Entry 1I48 (X-ray diffraction, 3.25 A resolution); this record covers chains B and D of the 4 polymer chains in the assembly.

# Chain B (and D)
Name: Cystathionine gamma-synthase
From: Nicotiana tabacum
Notes: EC 4.2.99.9; chain D of this document is another copy of the same molecule, construct and numbering; everything in this record applies to it too
UniProtKB: Q9ZPL5 (Q9ZPL5_TOBAC); residue numbers follow UniProt; this construct covers 1-445
Amino-acid sequence (445 residues; numbered 1 to 445; the number before each row is that of its first residue):
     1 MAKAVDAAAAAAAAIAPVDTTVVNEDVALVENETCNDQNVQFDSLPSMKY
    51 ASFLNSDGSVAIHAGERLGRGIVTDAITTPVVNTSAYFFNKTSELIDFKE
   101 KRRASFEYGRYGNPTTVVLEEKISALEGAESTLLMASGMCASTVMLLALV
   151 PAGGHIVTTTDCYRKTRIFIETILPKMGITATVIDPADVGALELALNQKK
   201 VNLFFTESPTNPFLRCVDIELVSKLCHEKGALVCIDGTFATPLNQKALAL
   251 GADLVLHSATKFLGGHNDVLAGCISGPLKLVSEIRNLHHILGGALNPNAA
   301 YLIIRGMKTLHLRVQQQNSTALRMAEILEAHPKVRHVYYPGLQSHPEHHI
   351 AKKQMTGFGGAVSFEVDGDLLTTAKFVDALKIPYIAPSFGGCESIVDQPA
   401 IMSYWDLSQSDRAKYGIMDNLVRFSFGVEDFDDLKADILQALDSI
Disordered / not traced: 1-49
Covalent attachments: pyridoxal phosphate (PLP) linked to Lys-261
Ligand contacts:
  - CTCPO (CCO; carboxymethylthio-3-(3-chlorophenyl)-1,2,4-oxadiazol): Tyr-163, Arg-164, Asn-211, Phe-239, Ala-361, Ala-386, Pro-387, Ser-388, Phe-389, Ile-395, Val-396, Asp-397, Ser-403, Tyr-404, Arg-423, Phe-424, Ser-425
  - pyridoxal phosphate (PLP): Ser-137, Gly-138, Met-139, Tyr-163, Glu-207, Asp-236, Thr-238, Phe-239, Ser-258, Thr-260, Ala-271, Phe-389

# How chain B and chain D interact
Contacting residue pairs (107):
  Asn-83(B) / Asn-267(D)
  Asn-83(B) / Asp-268(D)
  Thr-84(B) / Asn-267(D)
  Thr-84(B) / Asp-268(D)
  Ser-85(B) / Asn-267(D)  hydrogen bond (backbone-backbone)
  Ser-85(B) / Asp-268(D)
  Ser-85(B) / Val-269(D)
  Ser-85(B) / Leu-270(D)
  Ser-85(B) / Ser-388(D)  hydrogen bond
  Ala-86(B) / Ser-388(D)
  Tyr-87(B) / Ala-386(D)
  Tyr-87(B) / Pro-387(D)
  Phe-88(B) / Tyr-384(D)  hydrophobic
  Phe-88(B) / Ile-385(D)
  Phe-88(B) / Ala-386(D)  hydrophobic
  Phe-89(B) / Ile-385(D)  hydrogen bond (backbone-backbone)
  Phe-89(B) / Met-402(D)  hydrophobic
  Asn-90(B) / Ile-385(D)
  Lys-91(B) / Asp-378(D)
  Lys-91(B) / Ile-385(D)
  Thr-92(B) / Ala-374(D)
  Thr-92(B) / Val-377(D)
  Thr-92(B) / Asp-378(D)  hydrogen bond
  Thr-92(B) / Gln-398(D)
  Thr-92(B) / Ile-401(D)
  Leu-95(B) / Ile-401(D)  hydrophobic
  Leu-95(B) / Met-402(D)  hydrophobic
  Ile-96(B) / Ile-401(D)  hydrophobic
  Lys-99(B) / Ile-401(D)
  Lys-99(B) / Met-402(D)
  Lys-99(B) / Trp-405(D)
  Glu-100(B) / Trp-405(D)  hydrogen bond
  Glu-107(B) / Pro-387(D)
  Glu-107(B) / Met-402(D)
  Tyr-108(B) / Thr-260(D)
  Tyr-108(B) / Lys-261(D)
  Tyr-108(B) / Pro-387(D)  hydrophobic
  Tyr-108(B) / Ser-388(D)
  Gly-109(B) / Leu-270(D)
  Arg-110(B) / Ser-137(D)
  Arg-110(B) / Met-139(D)
  Arg-110(B) / Tyr-163(D)
  Arg-110(B) / Leu-270(D)
  Tyr-111(B) / Lys-165(D)  hydrogen bond
  Ala-136(B) / Ala-294(D)
  Ser-137(B) / Gly-292(D)  hydrogen bond (side chain-backbone)
  Met-139(B) / Arg-110(D)
  Met-139(B) / Ile-290(D)
  Met-139(B) / Leu-291(D)
  Cys-140(B) / Leu-291(D)  hydrogen bond (backbone-backbone)
  Cys-140(B) / Gly-292(D)
  Thr-143(B) / Leu-291(D)
  Leu-147(B) / Lys-176(D)  hydrogen bond (backbone-side chain)
  Tyr-163(B) / Arg-110(D)
  Lys-165(B) / Tyr-111(D)  hydrogen bond
  Phe-169(B) / Ile-290(D)  hydrophobic
  Phe-169(B) / Leu-291(D)  hydrophobic
  Lys-176(B) / Leu-147(D)
  Lys-176(B) / Met-177(D)
  Met-177(B) / Lys-176(D)
  Thr-260(B) / Tyr-108(D)
  Lys-261(B) / Tyr-108(D)
  Asn-267(B) / Asn-83(D)
  Asn-267(B) / Thr-84(D)
  Asn-267(B) / Ser-85(D)  hydrogen bond (backbone-backbone)
  Asp-268(B) / Asn-83(D)
  Asp-268(B) / Thr-84(D)
  Asp-268(B) / Ser-85(D)
  Val-269(B) / Ser-85(D)
  Leu-270(B) / Ser-85(D)
  Leu-270(B) / Gly-109(D)
  Leu-270(B) / Arg-110(D)
  Ile-290(B) / Met-139(D)
  Ile-290(B) / Thr-143(D)
  Ile-290(B) / Phe-169(D)  hydrophobic
  Leu-291(B) / Met-139(D)
  Leu-291(B) / Cys-140(D)  hydrogen bond (backbone-backbone)
  Leu-291(B) / Thr-143(D)
  Leu-291(B) / Phe-169(D)  hydrophobic
  Gly-292(B) / Ser-137(D)  hydrogen bond (backbone-side chain)
  Gly-292(B) / Cys-140(D)
  Ala-294(B) / Ala-136(D)
  Asn-296(B) / Ala-299(D)
  Ala-299(B) / Asn-296(D)
  Ala-374(B) / Thr-92(D)
  Val-377(B) / Thr-92(D)
  Asp-378(B) / Lys-91(D)
  Asp-378(B) / Thr-92(D)  hydrogen bond
  Tyr-384(B) / Phe-88(D)  hydrophobic
  Ile-385(B) / Phe-88(D)
  Ile-385(B) / Phe-89(D)  hydrogen bond (backbone-backbone)
  Ala-386(B) / Tyr-87(D)
  Ala-386(B) / Phe-88(D)  hydrophobic
  Pro-387(B) / Glu-107(D)
  Ser-388(B) / Ser-85(D)  hydrogen bond
  Ser-388(B) / Ala-86(D)
  Ser-388(B) / Tyr-108(D)
  Gln-398(B) / Thr-92(D)
  Ile-401(B) / Thr-92(D)
  Ile-401(B) / Leu-95(D)  hydrophobic
  Ile-401(B) / Lys-99(D)
  Met-402(B) / Phe-89(D)  hydrophobic
  Met-402(B) / Leu-95(D)  hydrophobic
  Met-402(B) / Lys-99(D)
  Met-402(B) / Glu-107(D)
  Trp-405(B) / Lys-99(D)
  Trp-405(B) / Glu-100(D)
Interface residues without a listed pair, chain B (61 interface residues in all): Ala-152, Ile-168, Leu-287, His-289, Gly-293, Asn-298, Leu-302
Interface residues without a listed pair, chain D (60 interface residues in all): Asn-90, Ile-96, Ala-152, Ile-168, Ile-173, Gly-293, Asn-298, Leu-302

# Overview
The interface between chain B and chain D involves 61 residues on one side and 60 on the other; the contacts
include 16 hydrogen bonds. Polar pairs include Ser-85(B)/Ser-388(D), Thr-92(B)/Asp-378(D) and
Glu-100(B)/Trp-405(D). Ligands of chain B: CTCPO. Pyridoxal phosphate is covalently linked to Lys-261(B).
Both chains are Cystathionine gamma-synthase (Nicotiana tabacum). Entry 1I48 (Cystathionine gamma-synthase in
complex with the inhibitor ctcpo) was determined by X-ray diffraction together with 1I41 and 1I43 from the
same study.
